Entry 9KYM (electron microscopy, 3.93 A resolution); this record covers chains A and C of the 4 polymer chains in the assembly.

== Chain A ==
Name: Energy-coupling factor transporter ATP-binding protein EcfA1
Source organism: Levilactobacillus brevis ATCC 367
Notes: EC 7.-.-.-
UniProtKB: Q03PY5 (ECFA1_LEVBA); residues 2-279 here = UniProt positions 2-279
Sequence (278 residues; each row starts with the number of its first residue):
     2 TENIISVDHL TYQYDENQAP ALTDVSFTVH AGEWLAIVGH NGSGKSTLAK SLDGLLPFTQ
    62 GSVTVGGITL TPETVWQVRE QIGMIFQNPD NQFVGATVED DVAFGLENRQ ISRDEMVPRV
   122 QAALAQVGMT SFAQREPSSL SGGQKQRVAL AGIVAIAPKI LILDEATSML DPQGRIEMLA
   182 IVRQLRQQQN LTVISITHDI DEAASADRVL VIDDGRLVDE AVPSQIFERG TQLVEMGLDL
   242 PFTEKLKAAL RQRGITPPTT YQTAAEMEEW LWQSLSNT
UniProt features mapped onto this chain:
  - binding site (ATP): G40 to S47

== Chain C ==
Name: Energy-coupling factor transporter transmembrane protein EcfT
Source organism: Levilactobacillus brevis ATCC 367
UniProtKB: Q03PY7 (ECFT_LEVBA); numbering as in UniProt (aligned over 1-266)
Sequence (266 residues; each row starts with the number of its first residue):
     1 MSNFIFGRYL PLDSVVHRLD PRAKLMLSFC YIIVVFLANN IWSYAILIAF TVGAILSSKI
    61 SLGFFLKGIR PLLWLIVFTV VLQLLFSPAG GHTYFHWAFI NVTQDGLINA GYIFVRFLLI
   121 IMMSTLLTLS TQPLDIATGL ASLMKPLRWV KVPVDTLAMM LSIALRFVPT LMDEATKIMN
   181 AQRARGVDFG EGGLFKQAKS LIPLMVPLFM SAFNRAEDLS TAMEARGYQD SEHRSQYRIL
   241 TWQRRDTVTW LLFLLGFVAI LIFRHW

== Interface between chain A and chain C ==
Contacting residue pairs (36; chain A residue first):
  L56(A) - T221(C)
  W77(A) - G227(C)
  W77(A) - Q229(C)  hydrogen bond
  R80(A) - E224(C)  salt bridge
  R80(A) - A225(C)
  F87(A) - T221(C)
  D91(A) - R166(C)  hydrogen bond (backbone-side chain)
  N92(A) - R215(C)
  N92(A) - D218(C)
  N92(A) - L219(C)
  F94(A) - R166(C)
  F94(A) - L219(C)
  V95(A) - M223(C)  hydrophobic
  G96(A) - R166(C)
  A97(A) - L134(C)  hydrophobic
  T98(A) - R238(C)
  E100(A) - Y237(C)  hydrogen bond
  D101(A) - R238(C)  salt bridge
  D102(A) - R226(C)  salt bridge
  A104(A) - Y237(C)  hydrophobic
  F105(A) - M223(C)  hydrophobic
  F105(A) - R226(C)
  F105(A) - R234(C)
  E108(A) - R234(C)  salt bridge
  E108(A) - S235(C)
  E108(A) - Y237(C)
  N109(A) - R226(C)
  N109(A) - G227(C)  hydrogen bond (side chain-backbone)
  N109(A) - Y228(C)  hydrogen bond (side chain-backbone)
  Q111(A) - H233(C)
  Q111(A) - R234(C)
  Q111(A) - S235(C)  hydrogen bond
  I112(A) - S235(C)  hydrogen bond (backbone-side chain)
  R114(A) - Y237(C)  hydrogen bond (side chain-backbone)
  R114(A) - I239(C)
  M117(A) - Y237(C)  hydrophobic
Also at the interface, not in a pair above, chain A (29 interface residues in all): D54, N89, Q93, G106, R110, V121, S139
Also at the interface, not in a pair above, chain C (23 interface residues in all): I163, T170, A222, Q236

== Summary ==
Chain A and chain C form an interface of 29 and 23 residues respectively, with 8 hydrogen bonds and 4 salt
bridges. Among the polar pairs are R80(A)-E224(C), D101(A)-R238(C) and D102(A)-R226(C). From UniProt: 8
ATP-binding residues on chain A.
Here chain A is Energy-coupling factor transporter ATP-binding protein EcfA1 and chain C is Energy-coupling
factor transporter transmembrane protein EcfT, both from Levilactobacillus brevis ATCC 367. Entry 9KYM (Folate
ECF transporter affected by PFOS) was determined by electron microscopy.
